PDB entry 9DUT | electron microscopy, 3.30 A resolution | chains A and G of the 7 polymer chains in the assembly

[Chain A]
Molecule: RNA-directed RNA polymerase L
Source organism: Measles virus strain Edmonston-B
Notes: EC 2.7.7.48, 3.6.1.-, 2.7.7.88, 2.1.1.-
Reference sequence: Q83626 (Q83626_9MONO); numbering as in UniProt (aligned over 1-2183)
Amino-acid sequence (2183 residues; each row starts with the number of its first residue):
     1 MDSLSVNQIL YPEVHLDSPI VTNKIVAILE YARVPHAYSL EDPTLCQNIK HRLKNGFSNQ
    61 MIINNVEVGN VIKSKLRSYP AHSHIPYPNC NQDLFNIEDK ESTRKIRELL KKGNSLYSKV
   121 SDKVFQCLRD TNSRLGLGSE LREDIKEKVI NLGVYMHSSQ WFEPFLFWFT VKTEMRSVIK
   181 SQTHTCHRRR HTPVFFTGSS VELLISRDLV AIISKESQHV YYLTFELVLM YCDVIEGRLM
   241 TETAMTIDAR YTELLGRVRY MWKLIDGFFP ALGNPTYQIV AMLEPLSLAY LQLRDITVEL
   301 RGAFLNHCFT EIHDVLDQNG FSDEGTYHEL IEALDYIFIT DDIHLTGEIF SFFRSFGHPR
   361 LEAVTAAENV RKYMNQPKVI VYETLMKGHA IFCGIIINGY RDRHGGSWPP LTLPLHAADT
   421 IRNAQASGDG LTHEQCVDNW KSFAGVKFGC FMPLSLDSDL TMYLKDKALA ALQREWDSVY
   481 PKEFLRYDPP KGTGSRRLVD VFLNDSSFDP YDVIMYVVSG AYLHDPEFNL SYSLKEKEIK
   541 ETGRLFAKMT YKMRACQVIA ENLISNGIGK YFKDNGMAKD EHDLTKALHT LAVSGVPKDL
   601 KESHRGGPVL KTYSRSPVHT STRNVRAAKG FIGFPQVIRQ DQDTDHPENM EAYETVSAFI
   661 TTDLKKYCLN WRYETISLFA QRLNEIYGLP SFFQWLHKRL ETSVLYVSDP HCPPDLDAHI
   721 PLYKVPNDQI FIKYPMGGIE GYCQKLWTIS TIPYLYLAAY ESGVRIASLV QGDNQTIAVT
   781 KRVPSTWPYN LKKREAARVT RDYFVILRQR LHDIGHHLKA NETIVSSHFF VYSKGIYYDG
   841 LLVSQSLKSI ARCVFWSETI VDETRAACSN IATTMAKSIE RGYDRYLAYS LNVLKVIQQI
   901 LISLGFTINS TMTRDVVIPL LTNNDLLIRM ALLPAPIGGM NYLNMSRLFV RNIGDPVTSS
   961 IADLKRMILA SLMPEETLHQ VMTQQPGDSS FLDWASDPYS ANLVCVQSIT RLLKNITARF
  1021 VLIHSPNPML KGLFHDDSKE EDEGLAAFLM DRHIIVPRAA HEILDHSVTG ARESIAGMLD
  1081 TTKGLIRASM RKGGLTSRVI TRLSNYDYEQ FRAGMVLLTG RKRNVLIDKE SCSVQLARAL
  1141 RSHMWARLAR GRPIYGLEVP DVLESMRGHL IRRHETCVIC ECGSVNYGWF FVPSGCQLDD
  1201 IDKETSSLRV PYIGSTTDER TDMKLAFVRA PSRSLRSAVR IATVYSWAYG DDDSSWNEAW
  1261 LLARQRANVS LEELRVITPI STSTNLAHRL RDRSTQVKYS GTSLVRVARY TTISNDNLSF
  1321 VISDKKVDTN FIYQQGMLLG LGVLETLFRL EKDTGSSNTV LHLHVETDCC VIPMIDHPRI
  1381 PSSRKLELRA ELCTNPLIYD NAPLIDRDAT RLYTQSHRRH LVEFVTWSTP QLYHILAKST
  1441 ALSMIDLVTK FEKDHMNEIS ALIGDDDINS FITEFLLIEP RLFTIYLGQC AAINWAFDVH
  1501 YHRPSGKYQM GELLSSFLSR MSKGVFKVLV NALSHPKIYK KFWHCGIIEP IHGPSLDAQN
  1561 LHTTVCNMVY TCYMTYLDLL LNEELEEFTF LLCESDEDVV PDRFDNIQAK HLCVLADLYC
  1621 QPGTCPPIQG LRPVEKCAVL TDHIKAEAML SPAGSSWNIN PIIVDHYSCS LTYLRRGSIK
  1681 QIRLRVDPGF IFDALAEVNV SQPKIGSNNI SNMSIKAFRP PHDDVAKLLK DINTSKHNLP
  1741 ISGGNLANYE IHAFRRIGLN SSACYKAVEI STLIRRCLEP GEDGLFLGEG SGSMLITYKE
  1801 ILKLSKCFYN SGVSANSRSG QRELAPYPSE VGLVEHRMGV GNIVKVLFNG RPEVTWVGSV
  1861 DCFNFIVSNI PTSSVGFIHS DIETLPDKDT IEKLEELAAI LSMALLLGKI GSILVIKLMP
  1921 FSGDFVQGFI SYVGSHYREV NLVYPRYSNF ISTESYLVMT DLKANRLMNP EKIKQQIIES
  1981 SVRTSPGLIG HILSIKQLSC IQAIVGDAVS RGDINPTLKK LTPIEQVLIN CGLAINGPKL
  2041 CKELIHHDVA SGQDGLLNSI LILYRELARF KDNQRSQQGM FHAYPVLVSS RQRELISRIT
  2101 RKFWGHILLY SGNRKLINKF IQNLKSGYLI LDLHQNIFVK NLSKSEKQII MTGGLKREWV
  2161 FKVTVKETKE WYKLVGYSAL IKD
Unresolved in the structure: 1-6, 183-189, 541-543, 575-647, 1202-1230, 1280-1301, 1320-1328, 1368-1375, 1406-1421, 1452-1465, 1544-1559, 1691-1698, 1705-1711, 1741-1745, 1816-1822, 2074-2080

[Chain G]
Molecule: Protein C
Source organism: Measles virus strain Edmonston-B
Reference sequence: Q783Q9 (Q783Q9_9MONO); residues 1-186 here = UniProt positions 1-186
Amino-acid sequence (186 residues; each row starts with the number of its first residue):
     1 MSKTDWNASG LSRPSPSAHW PSRKLWQHGQ KYQTTQDRSE PPAGKRRQAV RVSANHASQQ
    61 LDQLKAVHLA SAVRDLERAM TTLKLWESPQ EISRHQALGY SVIMFMITAV KRLRESKMLT
   121 LSWFNQALMV IAPSQEETMN LKTAMWILAN LIPRDMLSLT GDLLPSLWGS GLLMLKLQKE
   181 GRSTSS
Unresolved in the structure: 1-64, 90-98, 176-186

[How chain A and chain G interact]
Contacting residue pairs - 7 pairs, chain A then chain G:
  E648(A) - Q126(G)
  E648(A) - V130(G)
  M650(A) - Y100(G)
  M650(A) - F105(G)  hydrophobic
  M650(A) - I131(G)  hydrophobic
  E651(A) - Y100(G)  hydrogen bond (backbone-side chain)
  A652(A) - Y100(G)
Interface residues without a listed pair, chain A (5 interface residues in all): S785

[Summary]
Chain A and chain G each contribute 5 residues to their interface; the contacts include 1 hydrogen bond. Its
one hydrogen-bonded contact is E651(A)-Y100(G).
Here chain A is RNA-directed RNA polymerase L and chain G is Protein C, both from Measles virus strain
Edmonston-B. Entry 9DUT (Cryo-EM structure of the Measles Virus polymerase (L) protein in complex with the
tetrameric phosphoprotein (P) ...) was determined by electron microscopy (same publication as 9DUS).
